Entry 7S6C (electron microscopy, 3.10 A resolution); this record covers chains F and H of the 8 polymer chains in the assembly.

# Chain F
Protein: Fab 1B2 light chain
Organism: Homo sapiens
Notes: antibody fragment or engineered binder
Sequence (236 residues; row label = number of the first residue in the row):
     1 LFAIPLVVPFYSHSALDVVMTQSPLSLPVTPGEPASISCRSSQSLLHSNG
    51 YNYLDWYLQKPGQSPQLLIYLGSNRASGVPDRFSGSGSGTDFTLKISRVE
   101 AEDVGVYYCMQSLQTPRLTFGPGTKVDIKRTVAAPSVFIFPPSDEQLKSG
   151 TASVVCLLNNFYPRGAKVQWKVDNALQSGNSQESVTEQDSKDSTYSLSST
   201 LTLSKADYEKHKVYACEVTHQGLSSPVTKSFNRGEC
Not modelled in the structure: 1-16, 175, 213, 235-236
Cystine bridges: C39-C109

# Chain H
Protein: Fab 1B2 heavy chain
Organism: Homo sapiens
Notes: antibody fragment or engineered binder
Sequence (249 residues; numbered 1 to 249; the number before each row is that of its first residue):
     1 MAEVQLVQSGGGLVQPGRSLRLSCTASGFTFGDYAMSWVRQAPGKGLEWV
    51 GFIRSKAYGGTTEYAASVKGRFTISRDDSKSIAYLQMNSLKTEDTAVYYC
   101 TRGGTLFDYWGQGTLVTVSSASTKGPSVFPLAPSSKSTSGGTAALGCLVK
   151 DYFPEPVTVSWNSGALTSGVHTFPAVLQSSGLYSLSSVVTVPSSSLGTQT
   201 YICNVNHKPSNTKVDKKVEPKSCAALVPRGSAHHHHHHAADYKDDDDKA
Not modelled in the structure: 1-2, 134-141, 195-199, 221-249
Cystine bridges: C24-C100, C147-C203

# Chain F / chain H interface
Contacting residue pairs (50):
  D55(F) with L106(H)
  Y57(F) with T105(H); F107(H), hydrogen bond (side chain-backbone)
  Q59(F) with Q41(H), hydrogen bond; Y99(H)
  S64(F) with Y99(H); G111(H)
  P65(F) with L47(H), hydrophobic; Y99(H); W110(H)
  L67(F) with L106(H), hydrophobic; D108(H)
  Y70(F) with L106(H), hydrophobic
  Y108(F) with G46(H); L47(H), hydrophobic
  P116(F) with W49(H), hydrophobic
  R117(F) with W49(H); T105(H), hydrogen bond (side chain-backbone); F107(H)
  L118(F) with E48(H); W49(H), hydrogen bond (backbone-backbone)
  T119(F) with L47(H)
  F120(F) with L47(H), hydrogen bond (backbone-backbone); F107(H), hydrophobic
  F138(F) with T142(H); A144(H), hydrophobic
  F140(F) with L131(H), hydrophobic; A132(H); A144(H)
  S143(F) with P130(H)
  E145(F) with F129(H); P130(H)
  Q146(F) with F129(H)
  S153(F) with K150(H), hydrogen bond
  V155(F) with L148(H), hydrophobic
  L157(F) with V188(H), hydrophobic
  N159(F) with H171(H); T190(H)
  Q182(F) with V176(H); L177(H), hydrogen bond (side chain-backbone); Q178(H)
  E183(F) with V176(H)
  S184(F) with F173(H); P174(H), hydrogen bond (side chain-backbone); V176(H)
  V185(F) with P174(H)
  T186(F) with F173(H)
  S196(F) with H171(H); F173(H)
  S198(F) with F173(H)
Other interface residues (no listed pair), chain F (35 interface residues in all): Q63, Q66, S112, N160, D189, T202
Other interface residues (no listed pair), chain H (33 interface residues in all): V39, P133, L145, T172, S179

# Overview
Chain F and chain H form an interface of 35 and 33 residues respectively; the contacts include 8 hydrogen
bonds. Polar contacts include Y57(F)-F107(H), Q59(F)-Q41(H) and R117(F)-T105(H).
Here chain F is Fab 1B2 light chain and chain H is Fab 1B2 heavy chain, both from Homo sapiens. Entry 7S6C
(CryoEM structure of modular PKS holo-Lsd14 stalled at the condensation step and bound to antibody fragment
...) was determined by electron microscopy together with 7S6B and 7S6D from the same study.
